PDB entry 2B2U | X-ray diffraction, 2.95 A resolution | chains A and D of the 4 polymer chains in the assembly

== Chain A ==
Protein: Chromodomain-helicase-DNA-binding protein 1
Source organism: Homo sapiens
UniProt: O14646 (CHD1_HUMAN); residues 10-185 here correspond to UniProt positions 268-443 (UniProt number = residue number + 258)
Chain sequence (187 residues; each row starts with the number of its first residue):
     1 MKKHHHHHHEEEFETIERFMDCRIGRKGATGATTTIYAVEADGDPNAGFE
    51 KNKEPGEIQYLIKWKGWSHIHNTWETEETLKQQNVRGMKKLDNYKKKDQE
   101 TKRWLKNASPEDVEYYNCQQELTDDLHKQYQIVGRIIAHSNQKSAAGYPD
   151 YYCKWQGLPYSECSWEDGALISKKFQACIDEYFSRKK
Not modelled in the structure: 1-12, 51-52
Differences from the reference sequence: cloning artifact (1-3, 186-187); expression tag (4-9)

== Chain D ==
Protein: Histone H3
UniProt: P68431 (H31_HUMAN); numbering as in UniProt (aligned over 1-15)
Chain sequence (16 residues; row label = number of the first residue in the row):
     1 ARTKQTARKSTGGKAY
Not modelled in the structure: 6-16
Modified residues: R2 (ng,ng-dimethyl-l-arginine; DA2); K4 (n-trimethyllysine; M3L)
Differences from the reference sequence: modified residue (2, 4)

== Interface between chain A and chain D ==
Pairs across the interface - 15 pairs, chain A then chain D:
  E14(A) - R2(D)
  E14(A) - K4(D)
  A32(A) - K4(D)
  Y37(A) - T3(D)
  Y37(A) - K4(D)  hydrogen bond (side chain-backbone)
  W64(A) - K4(D)
  G66(A) - R2(D)
  W67(A) - R2(D)
  W67(A) - T3(D)
  W67(A) - K4(D)
  H71(A) - R2(D)
  H71(A) - T3(D)
  H71(A) - K4(D)
  D150(A) - A1(D)  hydrogen bond (side chain-backbone)
  D167(A) - T3(D)
Other interface residues (no listed pair), chain A (13 interface residues in all): K65, T73, E166, L170
Interface features reported in the paper:
  - pairs named by the authors: W64(A)-K4(D), W67(A)-K4(D)

== In short ==
The interface between chain A and chain D involves 13 residues on one side and 4 on the other; the contacts
include 2 hydrogen bonds. Polar contacts include Y37(A)-K4(D) and D150(A)-A1(D). The authors report contacts
between W64(A) and K4(D) and W67(A) and K4(D).
Here chain A is Chromodomain-helicase-DNA-binding protein 1 (Homo sapiens) and chain D is Histone H3. Entry
2B2U (Tandem chromodomains of human CHD1 complexed with Histone H3 Tail containing trimethyllysine 4 and
dimethylarginine 2) was determined by X-ray diffraction, deposited together with 2B2T, 2B2V, 2B2W and 2B2Y.
